PDB entry 1K2Y | X-ray diffraction, 1.75 A resolution | chain X

== Chain X ==
Name: phosphomannomutase
Organism: Pseudomonas aeruginosa
Notes: EC 5.4.2.8
UniProt: P26276 (ALGC_PSEAE); residues 1-463 here correspond to UniProt positions 0-462 (UniProt number = residue number - 1)
Chain sequence (463 residues; each row starts with the number of its first residue):
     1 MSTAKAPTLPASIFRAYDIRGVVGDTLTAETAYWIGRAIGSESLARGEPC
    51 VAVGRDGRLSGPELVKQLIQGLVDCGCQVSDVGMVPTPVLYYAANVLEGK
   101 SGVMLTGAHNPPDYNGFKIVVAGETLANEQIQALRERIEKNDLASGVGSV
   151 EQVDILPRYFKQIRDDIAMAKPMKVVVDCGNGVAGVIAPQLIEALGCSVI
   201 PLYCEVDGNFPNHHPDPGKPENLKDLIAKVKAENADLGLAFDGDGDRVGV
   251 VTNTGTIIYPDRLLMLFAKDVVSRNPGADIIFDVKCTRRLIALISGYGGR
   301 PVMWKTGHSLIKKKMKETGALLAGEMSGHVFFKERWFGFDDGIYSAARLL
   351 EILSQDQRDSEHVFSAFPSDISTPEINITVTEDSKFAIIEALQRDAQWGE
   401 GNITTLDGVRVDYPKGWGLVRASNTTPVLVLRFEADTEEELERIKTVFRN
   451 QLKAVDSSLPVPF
Unresolved in the structure: 1-4
Construct notes: engineered mutation Ala108 (Ser107 in P26276)
Bound ions: Zn2+: Asp242, Asp244, Asp246 (together with l(+)-tartaric acid)
Reported in the primary citation:
  - Zn2+ coordination: Asp242
  - binding site for l(+)-tartaric acid: Asp18, Lys118, Arg247, His308, His329
  - contacts within the chain: Lys118-Asp244, Lys118-Asp246
  - catalytic residues: His109, Lys118, His308, His329 (proposed by the authors, not directly observed)
  - mutagenesis - H109Q, R421C: decreased catalytic activity

== In short ==
The Zn2+ site is built by Asp242, Asp244 and Asp246. From the paper: catalytic residues His109, Lys118 and
His308 among others; H109Q and R421C reduce catalytic activity.
Chain X is phosphomannomutase (Pseudomonas aeruginosa); the structure, Crystal Structure of
Phosphomannomutase/Phosphoglucomutase S108A mutant from P. aeruginosa, was determined by X-ray diffraction,
deposited together with 1K35.
